PDB entry 4W8P | X-ray diffraction, 1.50 A resolution | chains A and B

== Chain A ==
Protein: Talin-1
Organism: Mus musculus
UniProt: P26039 (TLN1_MOUSE); residue numbers follow UniProt; this construct covers 1357-1657
Chain sequence (301 residues; each row starts with the number of its first residue):
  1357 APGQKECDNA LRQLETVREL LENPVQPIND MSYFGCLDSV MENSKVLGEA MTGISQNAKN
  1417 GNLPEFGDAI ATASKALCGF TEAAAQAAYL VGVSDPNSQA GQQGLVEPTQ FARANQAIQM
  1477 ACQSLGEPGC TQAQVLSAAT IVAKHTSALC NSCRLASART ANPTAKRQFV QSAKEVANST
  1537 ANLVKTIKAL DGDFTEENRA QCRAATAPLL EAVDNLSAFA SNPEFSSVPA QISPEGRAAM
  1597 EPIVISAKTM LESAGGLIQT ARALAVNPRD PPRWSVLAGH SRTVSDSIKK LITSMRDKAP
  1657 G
Swiss-Prot annotation at these positions:
  - modified residue: K1544 (N6-acetyllysine)
  - mutagenesis: G1404 (G1404L: Does not affect focal adhesion (FA) formation, cell adhesion and spreading. Impairs the interaction with KANK1 and abrogates KANK1 association with FAs ...), W1630 (W1630A: Impairs the interaction with KANK1), S1641 (S1641E: Does not significantly affect the interaction with KANK1)
Reported in the primary citation:
  - mutagenesis - T1520Y: unchanged binding to Amyloid beta A4 precursor protein-binding family B member 1-interacting protein (chain B)

== Chain B ==
Protein: Amyloid beta A4 precursor protein-binding family B member 1-interacting protein
UniProt: Q8R5A3 (AB1IP_MOUSE); residue numbers follow UniProt; this construct covers 5-25
Chain sequence (21 residues; row label = number of the first residue in the row):
     5 NEDIDQMFST LLGEMDLLTQ S
Reported in the primary citation:
  - contacts within the chain: Q10-S13 (hydrogen bond), M11-S13 (water-mediated contact), S13-T14 (water-mediated contact)
  - conformationally variable residues: S13
  - mutagenesis - S13G: abolished binding to full-length talin
  - mutagenesis - S13G, L15Y, E18A: decreased localization
  - mutagenesis - S13G, L15Y, E18A: decreased signaling
  - mutagenesis - L15Y, E18A: abolished co-localization with Talin-1 (chain A)

== Interface between chain A and chain B ==
Contacting residue pairs (29; chain A residue first):
  L1492(A) - I8(B)  hydrophobic
  L1492(A) - M11(B)
  A1495(A) - M11(B)  hydrophobic
  A1495(A) - F12(B)
  T1496(A) - M11(B)
  A1499(A) - M11(B)
  A1499(A) - F12(B)  hydrophobic
  T1502(A) - L15(B)
  S1503(A) - T14(B)
  S1503(A) - L15(B)
  S1503(A) - E18(B)
  C1506(A) - E18(B)
  N1507(A) - E18(B)  hydrogen bond (backbone-side chain)
  R1510(A) - E18(B)  salt bridge
  R1510(A) - L21(B)
  R1510(A) - L22(B)
  V1526(A) - S25(B)
  A1529(A) - L22(B)  hydrophobic
  K1530(A) - L22(B)
  A1533(A) - M19(B)  hydrophobic
  N1534(A) - M19(B)
  T1536(A) - F12(B)
  T1536(A) - L15(B)
  V1540(A) - I8(B)  hydrophobic
  V1540(A) - F12(B)  hydrophobic
  K1544(A) - N5(B)  hydrogen bond (side chain-backbone)
  K1544(A) - I8(B)
  K1544(A) - D9(B)  salt bridge
  D1547(A) - N5(B)
Other interface residues (no listed pair), chain A (21 interface residues in all): V1498, A1537, I1543
From the paper, about this interface:
  - residue pairs: R1510(A)-E18(B) (salt bridge), K1544(A)-D9(B) (salt bridge)
  - interface residues, chain A: R1510(A), T1536(A), V1540(A), K1544(A)
  - hot spots on chain A (mutagenesis) - V1540Y: decreased binding to Amyloid beta A4 precursor protein-binding family B member 1-interacting protein (chain B)
  - interface residues, chain B: M11(B), L22(B)
  - hot spots on chain B (mutagenesis) - L15Y: abolished binding to full-length talin

== Summary ==
Chain A and chain B form an interface of 21 and 12 residues respectively, with 2 hydrogen bonds and 2 salt
bridges. Among the polar pairs are R1510(A)-E18(B), K1544(A)-D9(B) and N1507(A)-E18(B). The paper describes
salt bridges between R1510(A) and E18(B) and K1544(A) and D9(B). From the paper: S13G, L15Y and E18A of chain
B reduce localization; interface residues R1510(A), T1536(A) and M11(B) among others; 5 substitutions were
tested in all.
Here chain A is Talin-1 (Mus musculus) and chain B is Amyloid beta A4 precursor protein-binding family B
member 1-interacting protein. Entry 4W8P (Crystal structure of RIAM TBS1 in complex with talin R7R8 domains)
was determined by X-ray diffraction.
